Entry 4NO9 (X-ray diffraction, 2.90 A resolution); this record covers chains H and Z of the 28 polymer chains in the assembly.

== Chain H ==
Name: Proteasome subunit beta type-2
Organism: Saccharomyces cerevisiae
Notes: EC 3.4.25.1
UniProt: P25043 (PSB2_YEAST); residues 1-232 here correspond to UniProt positions 30-261 (UniProt number = residue number + 29)
Sequence (232 residues; row label = number of the first residue in the row):
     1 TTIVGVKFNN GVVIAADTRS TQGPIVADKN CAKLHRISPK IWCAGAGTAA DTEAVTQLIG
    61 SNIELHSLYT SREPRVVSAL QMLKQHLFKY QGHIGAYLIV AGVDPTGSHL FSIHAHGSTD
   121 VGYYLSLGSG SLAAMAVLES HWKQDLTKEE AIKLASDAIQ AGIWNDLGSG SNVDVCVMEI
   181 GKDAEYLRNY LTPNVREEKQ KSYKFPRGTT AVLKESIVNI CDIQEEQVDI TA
Unresolved in the structure: 223-232
Covalently attached groups: PHQ-LEU-LEU-LEU-EPOXYKETONE, bound form (2L0) linked to Thr1
Bound ions: Mg2+ near Gln91 (its only coordinating residue here)
Small-molecule neighbours: PHQ-LEU-LEU-LEU-EPOXYKETONE, bound form (2L0; N-[(benzyloxy)carbonyl]-L-leucyl-N-[(2R,3S,4S)-1,3-dihydroxy-2,6-dimethylheptan-4-yl]-L-leucinamide): Arg19, Ser20, Thr21, Gln22, Ala27, Cys31, Lys33, Gly45, Ala46, Gly47, Thr48, Ala49, Thr52, Ser129, Gly168
Curated features (UniProtKB/Swiss-Prot):
  - active site: Thr1 (Nucleophile)

== Chain Z ==
Name: Proteasome subunit beta type-6
Organism: Saccharomyces cerevisiae
Notes: EC 3.4.25.1
UniProt: P23724 (PSB6_YEAST); residues 1-222 here correspond to UniProt positions 20-241 (UniProt number = residue number + 19)
Sequence (222 residues; row label = number of the first residue in the row):
     1 QFNPYGDNGG TILGIAGEDF AVLAGDTRNI TDYSINSRYE PKVFDCGDNI VMSANGFAAD
    61 GDALVKRFKN SVKWYHFDHN DKKLSINSAA RNIQHLLYGK RFFPYYVHTI IAGLDEDGKG
   121 AVYSFDPVGS YEREQCRAGG AAASLIMPFL DNQVNFKNQY EPGTNGKVKK PLKYLSVEEV
   181 IKLVRDSFTS ATERHIQVGD GLEILIVTKD GVRKEFYELK RD
Bound ions: Mg2+: Thr192, His195, Val198
Small-molecule neighbours: PHQ-LEU-LEU-LEU-EPOXYKETONE, bound form (2L0; N-[(benzyloxy)carbonyl]-L-leucyl-N-[(2R,3S,4S)-1,3-dihydroxy-2,6-dimethylheptan-4-yl]-L-leucinamide): Pro104, Tyr106, Asp126, Pro127, Val128

== Interface between chain H and chain Z ==
Contacting residue pairs (56):
  Arg19(H) - Ile196(Z)
  Arg19(H) - Asp222(Z)  salt bridge
  Pro24(H) - Arg194(Z)
  Pro24(H) - His195(Z)
  Pro24(H) - Ile196(Z)  hydrogen bond (backbone-backbone)
  Ile25(H) - Arg194(Z)
  Val26(H) - Glu193(Z)
  Val26(H) - Arg194(Z)  hydrogen bond (backbone-backbone)
  Val26(H) - Ile196(Z)  hydrophobic
  Ala27(H) - Arg194(Z)  hydrogen bond (backbone-side chain)
  Lys29(H) - Glu193(Z)  salt bridge
  Lys29(H) - Arg194(Z)
  Ile163(H) - Asp222(Z)
  Trp164(H) - Ile35(Z)
  Trp164(H) - Arg38(Z)  hydrogen bond (backbone-side chain)
  Trp164(H) - Arg221(Z)
  Trp164(H) - Asp222(Z)
  Asn165(H) - Tyr33(Z)
  Asn165(H) - Arg38(Z)
  Asp166(H) - Tyr33(Z)
  Asp166(H) - Asp222(Z)
  Leu167(H) - Arg28(Z)
  Leu167(H) - Ile30(Z)  hydrophobic
  Leu167(H) - Asp32(Z)
  Leu167(H) - Tyr33(Z)  hydrogen bond (backbone-backbone)
  Leu167(H) - Ile35(Z)  hydrophobic
  Leu167(H) - Ile196(Z)
  Gly168(H) - Tyr33(Z)
  Ser169(H) - Asp222(Z)
  Gly170(H) - Asp222(Z)
  Ser171(H) - Asp222(Z)  hydrogen bond (backbone-side chain)
  Asn194(H) - Lys220(Z)  hydrogen bond (backbone-side chain)
  Asn194(H) - Asp222(Z)
  Arg196(H) - Thr189(Z)  hydrogen bond
  Arg196(H) - Ser190(Z)  hydrogen bond
  Arg196(H) - Glu193(Z)
  Glu197(H) - Arg185(Z)  salt bridge
  Lys199(H) - Asp186(Z)
  Gln200(H) - Lys182(Z)
  Gln200(H) - Arg185(Z)  hydrogen bond
  Gln200(H) - Asp186(Z)  hydrogen bond (backbone-side chain)
  Lys201(H) - Glu179(Z)
  Lys201(H) - Asp186(Z)
  Tyr203(H) - Phe149(Z)  hydrophobic
  Tyr203(H) - Gln153(Z)
  Tyr203(H) - Leu183(Z)
  Tyr203(H) - Asp186(Z)  hydrogen bond
  Phe205(H) - Asn152(Z)
  Phe205(H) - Gln153(Z)
  Phe205(H) - Gln159(Z)
  Arg207(H) - Pro162(Z)
  Gly208(H) - Pro162(Z)
  Thr209(H) - Gln159(Z)
  Thr209(H) - Tyr160(Z)  hydrogen bond (backbone-backbone)
  Ala211(H) - Tyr160(Z)  hydrophobic
  Ala211(H) - Gly166(Z)
Other interface residues (no listed pair), chain H (32 interface residues in all): Thr21, Gly23, Asp28, Val195, Pro206
Other interface residues (no listed pair), chain Z (33 interface residues in all): Ser34, Leu145, Asn158, Glu161, Gly163, Glu218

== In short ==
32 residues of chain H and 33 residues of chain Z are in contact; the contacts include 13 hydrogen bonds and 3
salt bridges. Among the polar pairs are Arg19(H)-Asp222(Z), Lys29(H)-Glu193(Z) and Glu197(H)-Arg185(Z).
Ligands of chain Z: PHQ-LEU-LEU-LEU-EPOXYKETONE, bound form.
Here chain H is Proteasome subunit beta type-2 and chain Z is Proteasome subunit beta type-6, both from
Saccharomyces cerevisiae. Entry 4NO9 (yCP in complex with Z-Leu-Leu-Leu-epoxyketone) was determined by X-ray
diffraction (same publication as 4NNN, 4NNW, 4NO1, 4NO6 and 4NO8).
